6XZN - chain A; structure by X-ray diffraction, 1.75 A resolution.

Chain A:
Molecule: Ultraviolet-B receptor UVR8
Organism: Arabidopsis thaliana
UniProtKB: Q9FN03 (UVR8_ARATH); residue numbers follow UniProt; this construct covers 12-381
Amino-acid sequence (373 residues; each row starts with the number of its first residue):
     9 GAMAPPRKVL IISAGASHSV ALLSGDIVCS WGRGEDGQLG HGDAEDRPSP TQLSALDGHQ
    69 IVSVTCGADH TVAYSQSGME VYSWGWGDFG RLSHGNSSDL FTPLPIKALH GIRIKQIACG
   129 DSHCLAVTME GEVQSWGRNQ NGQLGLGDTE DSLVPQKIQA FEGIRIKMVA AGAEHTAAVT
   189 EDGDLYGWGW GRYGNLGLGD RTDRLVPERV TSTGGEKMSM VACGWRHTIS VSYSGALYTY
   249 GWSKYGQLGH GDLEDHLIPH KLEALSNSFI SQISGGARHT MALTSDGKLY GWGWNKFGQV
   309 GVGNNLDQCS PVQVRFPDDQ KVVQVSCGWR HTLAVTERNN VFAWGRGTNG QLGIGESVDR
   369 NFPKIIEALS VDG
Unresolved in the structure: 9-14
Cystine bridges: C127-C132
Modified positions: C37 (s,S-(2-hydroxyethyl)thiocysteine; CME); C317 (s,S-(2-hydroxyethyl)thiocysteine; CME)
Construct notes: expression tag (9-11); engineered mutation S101 (Gly in Q9FN03), A285 (Trp in Q9FN03)
UniProt features mapped onto this chain:
  - mutagenesis: W39 (W39A: Loss of function, homodimerization and interaction with COP1; W39F: No effect on function, homodimerization and interaction with COP1 ...), W92 (W92A: No effect on function, homodimerization and interaction with COP1), W94 (W94A: No effect on function, homodimerization and interaction with COP1), W144 (W144A: Cannot interact with COP1; W144F: No effect on the interaction with COP1; W144Y: No effect on the interaction with COP1), G145 (G145S: In uvr8-15; loss of function and interaction with COP1), W196 to R200 (In uvr8-1; loss of function), W196 (W196A: No effect on function, homodimerization and interaction with COP1), W198 (W198A: No effect on function, homodimerization and interaction with COP1), G202 (G202R: In uvr8-9; loss of function and interaction with COP1), W233 (W233A: Reduces response to UV-B), W250 (W250A: No effect on function, homodimerization and interaction with COP1), G283 (G283E: In uvr8-5; loss of response to UV-B), 4 further mutagenesis entries in UniProt
What the authors report for this chain:
  - conformationally variable residues (loop rearrangement): D96, D107
  - mutagenesis - G101S: unchanged binding to UV-B-exposed
  - mutagenesis - G101S/W285A: increased signaling

Overview:
UniProt lists 18 mutagenesis sites. The paper reports that G101S/W285A increase signaling; conformational
variability at D96 and D107.
Chain A is Ultraviolet-B receptor UVR8 (Arabidopsis thaliana); the structure, Arabidopsis UV-B photoreceptor
UVR8 mutant G101S W285A, was determined by X-ray diffraction (same publication as 6XZL and 6XZM).
